Entry 6QM3 (X-ray diffraction, 2.00 A resolution); this record covers chains A and B.

== Chain A (and B) ==
Molecule: Noelin
Source organism: Mus musculus
Notes: chain B of this document is another copy of the same molecule, construct and numbering; everything in this record applies to it too
UniProt: O88998 (NOE1_MOUSE); residues 212-477 here = UniProt positions 212-477
Amino-acid sequence (277 residues; row label = number of the first residue in the row):
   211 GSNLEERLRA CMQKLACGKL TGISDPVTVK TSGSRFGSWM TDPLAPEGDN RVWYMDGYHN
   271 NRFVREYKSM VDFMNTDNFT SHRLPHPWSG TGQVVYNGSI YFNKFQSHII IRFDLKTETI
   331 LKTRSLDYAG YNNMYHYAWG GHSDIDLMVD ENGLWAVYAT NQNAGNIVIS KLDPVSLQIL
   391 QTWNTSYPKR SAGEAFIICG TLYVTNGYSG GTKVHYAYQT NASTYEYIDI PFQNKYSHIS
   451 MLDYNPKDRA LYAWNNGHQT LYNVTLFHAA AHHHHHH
Not modelled in the structure: 211, 480-487 (chain B: 211, 478-487)
Cystine bridges: C227-C409
Covalently attached groups: N-acetylglucosamine (NAG) linked to N288, N307, N394, N473
Sequence notes: expression tag (211, 478-487); conflict T329 (Ala in O88998)
Metal / ion sites: Na+: G302, D356, L357, D453; Ca2+: D356, E404, A405, L452, D453
Curated features (UniProtKB/Swiss-Prot):
  - glycosylation (N-linked (GlcNAc...) asparagine): N288, N307, N394, N431, N473
What the authors report for this chain:
  - self-association interface (contacts with another copy of this molecule); pairs are residue here / residue on that copy: C221-C221 (disulfide)
  - post-translational modification sites: N288, N307, N394, N431, N473
  - conformationally variable residues (order/disorder transition): A339 to H352

== Chain A / chain B interface ==
Cross-chain cystine bridges: C221(A)-C221(B)
Residue-residue contacts (13; chain A residue first):
  L214(A) - E215(B)
  L214(A) - L218(B)  hydrophobic
  E215(A) - L214(B)
  R217(A) - L218(B)
  L218(A) - R217(B)
  L218(A) - L218(B)  hydrophobic
  C221(A) - C221(B)  disulfide
  C221(A) - M222(B)
  M222(A) - C221(B)
  K224(A) - L225(B)
  L225(A) - K224(B)
  L225(A) - L225(B)
  A479(A) - N431(B)

== In short ==
The chain A/chain B interface involves 9 residues from each chain, with 1 disulfide bond. N-acetylglucosamine
is covalently linked to N288(A), N307(A), N394(A) and N473(A). The Na+ site is built by G302(A), D356(A),
L357(A) and D453(A). From the paper: modification sites N288(A), N307(A) and N394(A) among others;
conformational variability at A339(A).
Both chains are Noelin (Mus musculus). Entry 6QM3 (Crystal structure of a calcium- and sodium-bound mouse
Olfactomedin-1 disulfide-linked dimer of the Olfactomedin domain and ...) was determined by X-ray diffraction
(same publication as 6QHJ).
